9CPC - chains 3E and 3H of the 377 polymer chains in the assembly; structure by electron microscopy, 3.65 A resolution.

== Chain 3E (and 3H) ==
Molecule: Tektin
Organism: Sus scrofa
Notes: chain 3H of this document is another copy of the same molecule, construct and numbering; everything in this record applies to it too
UniProt: A0A4X1ULV5 (A0A4X1ULV5_PIG); numbering as in UniProt (aligned over 1-418)
Chain sequence (418 residues; row label = number of the first residue in the row):
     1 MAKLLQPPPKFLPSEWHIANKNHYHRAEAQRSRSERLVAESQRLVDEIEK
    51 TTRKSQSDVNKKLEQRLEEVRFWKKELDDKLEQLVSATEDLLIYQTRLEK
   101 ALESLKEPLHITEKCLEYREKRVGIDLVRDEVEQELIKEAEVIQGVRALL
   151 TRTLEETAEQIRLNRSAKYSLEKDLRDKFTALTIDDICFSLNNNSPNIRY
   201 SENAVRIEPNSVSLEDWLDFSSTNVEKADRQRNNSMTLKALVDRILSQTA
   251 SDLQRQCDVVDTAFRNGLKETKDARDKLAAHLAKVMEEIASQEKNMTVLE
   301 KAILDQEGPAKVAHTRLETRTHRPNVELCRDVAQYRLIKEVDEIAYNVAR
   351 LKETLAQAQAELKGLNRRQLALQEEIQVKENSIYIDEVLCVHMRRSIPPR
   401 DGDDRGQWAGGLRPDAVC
Unresolved in the structure: 1-6, 401-418 (chain 3H: 1-3, 277-375, 401-418)

== Interface between chain 3E and chain 3H ==
Residue-residue contacts (121):
  G124(3E) - F11(3H)
  I125(3E) - F11(3H)  hydrophobic
  I125(3E) - W16(3H)
  D126(3E) - W16(3H)  hydrogen bond
  L127(3E) - P9(3H)
  L127(3E) - K10(3H)
  L127(3E) - F11(3H)  hydrogen bond (backbone-backbone)
  V128(3E) - F11(3H)
  V128(3E) - L12(3H)
  R129(3E) - K10(3H)
  R129(3E) - F11(3H)  hydrogen bond (backbone-backbone)
  R129(3E) - P13(3H)
  E133(3E) - K10(3H)  salt bridge
  E270(3E) - W16(3H)
  A274(3E) - W16(3H)  hydrophobic
  A274(3E) - N20(3H)
  A274(3E) - Y24(3H)  hydrogen bond (backbone-side chain)
  K277(3E) - Y24(3H)
  L278(3E) - Y24(3H)
  H281(3E) - Y24(3H)
  K284(3E) - R31(3H)
  V285(3E) - R31(3H)
  E288(3E) - R31(3H)
  E288(3E) - S34(3H)  hydrogen bond
  E288(3E) - E35(3H)  hydrogen bond (side chain-backbone)
  S291(3E) - V38(3H)
  Q292(3E) - S34(3H)
  Q292(3E) - L37(3H)
  N295(3E) - L37(3H)
  N295(3E) - V38(3H)
  N295(3E) - S41(3H)
  V298(3E) - Q42(3H)
  V298(3E) - V45(3H)  hydrophobic
  L299(3E) - V45(3H)  hydrophobic
  D305(3E) - E49(3H)
  Q306(3E) - I48(3H)
  Q306(3E) - T52(3H)  hydrogen bond
  E307(3E) - Y200(3H)
  G308(3E) - N193(3H)
  P309(3E) - T52(3H)
  P309(3E) - N193(3H)
  K311(3E) - I198(3H)
  K311(3E) - R199(3H)
  K311(3E) - Y200(3H)
  V312(3E) - Q56(3H)
  V312(3E) - L191(3H)  hydrophobic
  V312(3E) - N192(3H)
  V312(3E) - I198(3H)
  H314(3E) - S201(3H)
  T315(3E) - L191(3H)
  T315(3E) - I198(3H)
  T315(3E) - R199(3H)  hydrogen bond (side chain-backbone)
  R316(3E) - V59(3H)
  R316(3E) - N60(3H)  hydrogen bond
  R316(3E) - L63(3H)
  R316(3E) - C188(3H)  hydrogen bond (side chain-backbone)
  R316(3E) - L191(3H)  hydrogen bond (side chain-backbone)
  E318(3E) - S201(3H)  hydrogen bond
  E318(3E) - A204(3H)
  T319(3E) - I184(3H)
  T319(3E) - C188(3H)
  R320(3E) - L63(3H)
  R320(3E) - D185(3H)  salt bridge
  R320(3E) - C188(3H)
  T321(3E) - E208(3H)
  H322(3E) - I184(3H)
  R323(3E) - I184(3H)
  P324(3E) - D177(3H)
  P324(3E) - T180(3H)
  N325(3E) - D177(3H)
  N325(3E) - N210(3H)
  V326(3E) - D177(3H)
  V326(3E) - V212(3H)
  V326(3E) - W217(3H)
  V326(3E) - F220(3H)  hydrophobic
  E327(3E) - D174(3H)
  E327(3E) - D177(3H)
  E327(3E) - K178(3H)  salt bridge
  E327(3E) - A181(3H)
  E327(3E) - W217(3H)
  L328(3E) - E208(3H)
  L328(3E) - N210(3H)
  L328(3E) - S211(3H)
  L328(3E) - V212(3H)  hydrogen bond (backbone-backbone)
  C329(3E) - R66(3H)  hydrogen bond
  C329(3E) - V212(3H)
  R330(3E) - I207(3H)
  R330(3E) - S211(3H)
  R330(3E) - V212(3H)  hydrogen bond (backbone-backbone)
  R330(3E) - S213(3H)
  D331(3E) - R66(3H)  salt bridge
  A333(3E) - K62(3H)
  Q334(3E) - I207(3H)
  Y335(3E) - I207(3H)  hydrophobic
  R336(3E) - S55(3H)
  R336(3E) - D58(3H)  salt bridge
  R336(3E) - V59(3H)
  L337(3E) - V59(3H)  hydrophobic
  I338(3E) - V205(3H)  hydrophobic
  E340(3E) - S55(3H)
  E343(3E) - T51(3H)
  E343(3E) - S55(3H)
  I344(3E) - T52(3H)
  N347(3E) - I48(3H)
  R350(3E) - L44(3H)
  R350(3E) - E47(3H)  salt bridge
  L351(3E) - L44(3H)  hydrophobic
  T354(3E) - E40(3H)
  T354(3E) - L44(3H)
  Q357(3E) - L37(3H)
  A358(3E) - L37(3H)
  E361(3E) - Q30(3H)
  E361(3E) - R33(3H)  salt bridge
  E361(3E) - S34(3H)
  E361(3E) - L37(3H)
  L365(3E) - Q30(3H)
  L365(3E) - S34(3H)
  R368(3E) - R26(3H)
  E375(3E) - H23(3H)  salt bridge
  K379(3E) - W16(3H)
  K379(3E) - N20(3H)
Interface residues without a listed pair, chain 3E (71 interface residues in all): D130, T271, A302, L317, V332, G364, L372
Interface residues without a listed pair, chain 3H (68 interface residues in all): P8, A19, A27, E28, I187, F189, N197, R206

== Overview ==
71 residues of chain 3E face 68 of chain 3H across their interface, with 15 hydrogen bonds and 8 salt bridges.
Polar contacts include E133(3E)-K10(3H), R320(3E)-D185(3H) and E327(3E)-K178(3H).
Both chains are Tektin (Sus scrofa). Entry 9CPC (Atomic model of porcine brain ventricles cilia doublet
microtubule (48-nm periodicity)) was determined by electron microscopy together with 9CPB from the same study.
